Entry 7EPT (electron microscopy, 3.00 A resolution); this record covers chains A and R of the 5 polymer chains in the assembly.

# Chain A
Name: Guanine nucleotide-binding protein G(s) subunit alpha isoforms short
From: Homo sapiens
Amino-acid sequence (394 residues; numbered 1 to 394; the number before each row is that of its first residue):
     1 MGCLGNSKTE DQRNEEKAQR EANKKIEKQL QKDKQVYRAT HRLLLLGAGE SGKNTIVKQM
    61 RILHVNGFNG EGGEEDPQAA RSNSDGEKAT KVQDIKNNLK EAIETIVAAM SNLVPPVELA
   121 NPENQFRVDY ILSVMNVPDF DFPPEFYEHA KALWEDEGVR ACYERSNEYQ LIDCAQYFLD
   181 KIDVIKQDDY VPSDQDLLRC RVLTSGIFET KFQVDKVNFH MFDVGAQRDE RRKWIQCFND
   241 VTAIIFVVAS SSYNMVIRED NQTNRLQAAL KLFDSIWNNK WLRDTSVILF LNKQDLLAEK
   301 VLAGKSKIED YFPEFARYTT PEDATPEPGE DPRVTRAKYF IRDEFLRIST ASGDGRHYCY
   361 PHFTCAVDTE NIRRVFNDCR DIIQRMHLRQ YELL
Disordered / not traced: 1-11, 49-204, 250-263

# Chain R
Name: Adhesion G-protein coupled receptor D1
From: Homo sapiens
UniProt: Q6QNK2 (AGRD1_HUMAN); numbering as in UniProt (aligned over 545-827)
Amino-acid sequence (283 residues; row label = number of the first residue in the row):
   545 TNFAILMQVV PLELARGHQV ALSSISYVGC SLSVLCLVAT LVTFAVLSSV STIRNQRYHI
   605 HANLSFAVLV AQVLLLISFR LEPGTTPCQV MAVLLHYFFL SAFAWMLVEG LHLYSMVIKV
   665 FGSEDSKHRY YYGMGWGFPL LICIISLSFA MDSYGTSNNC WLSLASGAIW AFVAPALFVI
   725 VVNIGILIAV TRVISQISAD NYKIHGDPSA FKLTAKAVAV LLPILGTSWV FGVLAVNGCA
   785 VVFQYMFATL NSLQGLFIFL FHCLLNSEVR AAFKHKTKVW SLT
Disordered / not traced: 744-754
UniProt features mapped onto this chain:
  - region: Asn-546 to Val-554 (Stachel)
  - binding site (17beta-hydroxy-5alpha-androstan-3-one): Gln-563, Asn-795
  - natural variant: Arg-560 (R560C: Does not affect subcellular location; R560H: Does not affect subcellular location), Ser-567 (S567L: Does not affect subcellular location), Ile-569 (I569V: Does not affect subcellular location), Ala-589 (A589T: Does not affect subcellular location), Val-594 (V594M: Does not affect subcellular location), Arg-601 (R601H: Does not affect subcellular location), Leu-608 (L608M: Does not affect subcellular location), Arg-624 (R624C: Does not affect subcellular location), Glu-626 (E626K: Does not affect subcellular location), Thr-630 (T630I: Does not affect subcellular location), Ser-667 (S667L: Does not affect subcellular location), Arg-673 (R673H: Does not affect subcellular location), 14 further natural variant entries in UniProt
  - mutagenesis: Thr-545 (T545A: Decreased autoproteolytic cleavage and decreased G-protein coupled receptor activity; does not affect subcellular location), Asn-546 (N546A: Strongly decreased G protein-coupled receptor signaling), Phe-547 (F547A: Strongly decreased G protein-coupled receptor signaling), Ile-549 (I549A: Strongly decreased G protein-coupled receptor signaling), Leu-550 (L550A: Abolishes G-protein coupled receptor activity; does not affect subcellular location), Met-551 (M551A: Abolishes G-protein coupled receptor activity; does not affect subcellular location), Val-553 (V553A: Strongly decreased G protein-coupled receptor signaling), Val-554 (V554A: Abolishes G-protein coupled receptor activity; does not affect subcellular location), Gln-563 (Q563A: Decreased activation by 5alpha-dihydrotestosterone), His-605 (H605A: Strongly decreased G protein-coupled receptor signaling), Leu-619 (L619A: Decreased activation by 5alpha-dihydrotestosterone), Phe-623 (F623A: Decreased activation by 5alpha-dihydrotestosterone), 30 further mutagenesis entries in UniProt
Disulfide bonds: Cys-632/Cys-704

# Chain A / chain R interface
Residue-residue contacts - 35 pairs, chain A then chain R:
  Arg-38(A) with Glu-668(R)
  His-41(A) with Phe-665(R)
  Val-217(A) with Phe-665(R), hydrophobic
  Phe-376(A) with Phe-665(R), hydrophobic
  Arg-380(A) with Ile-662(R), hydrogen bond (side chain-backbone); Val-664(R); Phe-665(R)
  Ile-383(A) with Val-664(R), hydrophobic
  Gln-384(A) with Val-661(R); Val-664(R); Val-737(R)
  His-387(A) with Met-660(R), hydrogen bond (side chain-backbone); Val-664(R); Ser-667(R)
  Leu-388(A) with Val-661(R), hydrophobic; Ile-741(R), hydrophobic
  Gln-390(A) with Arg-601(R), hydrogen bond (backbone-side chain); Met-660(R); Asn-810(R)
  Tyr-391(A) with Glu-653(R), hydrogen bond; His-656(R); Leu-657(R); Met-660(R), hydrogen bond; Val-764(R)
  Glu-392(A) with Lys-760(R), hydrogen bond (backbone-side chain); Asn-810(R); Ser-811(R), hydrogen bond
  Leu-393(A) with Ile-738(R), hydrophobic; Leu-757(R); Lys-760(R), hydrogen bond (backbone-side chain); Ala-761(R), hydrophobic; Val-764(R), hydrophobic; Leu-765(R), hydrophobic
  Leu-394(A) with Ile-741(R), hydrophobic; Leu-757(R), hydrophobic
Also at the interface, not in a pair above, chain A (18 interface residues in all): Gln-35, Ala-39, Cys-379, Arg-385
Also at the interface, not in a pair above, chain R (25 interface residues in all): Asn-599, Ser-670, Val-734, Glu-812

# Summary
The interface between chain A and chain R involves 18 residues on one side and 25 on the other; the contacts
include 8 hydrogen bonds. Among the polar pairs are Arg-380(A)/Ile-662(R), His-387(A)/Met-660(R) and
Gln-390(A)/Arg-601(R).
Here chain A is Guanine nucleotide-binding protein G(s) subunit alpha isoforms short and chain R is Adhesion
G-protein coupled receptor D1, both from Homo sapiens. Entry 7EPT (Structural basis for the tethered peptide
activation of adhesion GPCRs) was determined by electron microscopy together with 7EQ1 from the same study.
